PDB entry 5L8G | X-ray diffraction, 2.97 A resolution | chains I and J of the 10 polymer chains in the assembly

== Chain I (and J) ==
Protein: Uncharacterized protein
Source organism: Rhodospirillum rubrum
Notes: chain J of this document is another copy of the same molecule, construct and numbering; everything in this record applies to it too
Reference sequence: Q2RVS1 (Q2RVS1_RHORT); residues 1-96 here = UniProt positions 1-96
Chain sequence (116 residues; row label = number of the first residue in the row):
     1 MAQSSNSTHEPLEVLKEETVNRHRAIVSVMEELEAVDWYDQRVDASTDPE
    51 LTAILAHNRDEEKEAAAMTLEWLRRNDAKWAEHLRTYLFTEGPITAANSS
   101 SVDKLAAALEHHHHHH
Not modelled in the structure: 1-6, 98-116
Sequence notes: engineered mutation Ala-65 (His in Q2RVS1); expression tag (97-116)
Bound ions: Ca2+ site 1 near Glu-31 (its only coordinating residue here); Ca2+ site 2: Tyr-39, Glu-62 (shared with 1 residue of chain G); Ca2+ site 3: Glu-61 (shared with 2 residues of chain G); Ca2+ site 4: Glu-62 (shared with 2 residues of chain G); Ca2+ site 5: Glu-64 (shared with 1 residue of chain G)
UniProt features mapped onto this chain:
  - binding site (Ca(2+)): Glu-31, Glu-34
  - binding site (Fe cation): Glu-32, Glu-62
  - mutagenesis: Glu-31 to Glu-34 (Wild-type oligomerization. Increased ferroxidase activity), Glu-31 (E31A: Altered oligomeric state in solution (decamers, tetramers and dimers), partial liganding of metal at this site. Increased ferroxidase activity, alone and encapsulated), Glu-32 (E32A: Forms decamers in the absence of Fe(2+), no bound metal ions, 40% ferroxidase activity), Glu-34 (E34A: Altered oligomeric state in solution (decamers and dimers), no metal ligand at this site. Increased ferroxidase activity, alone and encapsulated), Trp-38 (W38A/G: Less stable oligomerization, cannot obtain crystals. Increased ferroxidase activity, alone and encapsulated), Glu-62 (E62A: Forms decamers in the absence of Fe(2+), binds 1 Ca(2+) via E-34, loss of ferroxidase activity)
Reported in the primary citation:
  - mutagenesis - E32A (40%-55%): decreased catalytic activity
  - mutagenesis - E62A: abolished catalytic activity

== How chain I and chain J interact ==
Contacting residue pairs - 106 pairs, chain I then chain J:
  Thr-8(I) / Gln-41(J)
  His-9(I) / Trp-38(J)  hydrogen bond
  His-9(I) / Gln-41(J)  hydrogen bond (backbone-side chain)
  His-9(I) / Arg-42(J)
  Glu-10(I) / Gln-41(J)  hydrogen bond (backbone-side chain)
  Glu-10(I) / Arg-42(J)
  Glu-10(I) / Ala-45(J)
  Val-14(I) / Asp-44(J)
  Val-14(I) / Ala-45(J)  hydrophobic
  Leu-15(I) / Gln-41(J)
  Leu-15(I) / Asp-44(J)
  Lys-16(I) / Asp-44(J)  hydrogen bond (backbone-side chain)
  Thr-19(I) / Asp-44(J)  hydrogen bond
  Arg-22(I) / Asp-40(J)  salt bridge
  His-23(I) / Asp-37(J)  salt bridge
  His-23(I) / Gln-41(J)
  Ile-26(I) / Leu-33(J)
  Ile-26(I) / Asp-37(J)
  Val-29(I) / Leu-33(J)  hydrophobic
  Met-30(I) / Met-30(J)
  Met-30(I) / Glu-34(J)
  Leu-33(I) / Ile-26(J)
  Leu-33(I) / Val-29(J)  hydrophobic
  Leu-33(I) / Met-30(J)  hydrophobic
  Leu-33(I) / Leu-33(J)  hydrophobic
  Leu-33(I) / Trp-80(J)  hydrophobic
  Glu-34(I) / Met-30(J)
  Asp-37(I) / His-23(J)  salt bridge
  Asp-37(I) / Val-27(J)
  Trp-38(I) / His-9(J)  hydrogen bond
  Asp-40(I) / Arg-22(J)  salt bridge
  Gln-41(I) / Thr-8(J)
  Gln-41(I) / His-9(J)  hydrogen bond (side chain-backbone)
  Gln-41(I) / Glu-10(J)
  Gln-41(I) / Leu-15(J)
  Gln-41(I) / His-23(J)
  Arg-42(I) / Glu-10(J)  salt bridge
  Asp-44(I) / Val-14(J)
  Asp-44(I) / Leu-15(J)
  Asp-44(I) / Lys-16(J)  hydrogen bond (side chain-backbone)
  Asp-44(I) / Thr-19(J)  hydrogen bond
  Ala-45(I) / Glu-10(J)
  Ala-45(I) / Val-14(J)  hydrophobic
  Asp-60(I) / Lys-79(J)
  Asp-60(I) / His-83(J)  hydrogen bond (backbone-side chain)
  Lys-63(I) / Asp-77(J)  salt bridge
  Lys-63(I) / Lys-79(J)
  Lys-63(I) / Trp-80(J)
  Lys-63(I) / His-83(J)
  Glu-64(I) / His-83(J)
  Glu-64(I) / Tyr-87(J)  hydrogen bond
  Ala-66(I) / Trp-80(J)  hydrophobic
  Ala-67(I) / His-83(J)
  Ala-67(I) / Tyr-87(J)  hydrophobic
  Met-68(I) / Tyr-87(J)  hydrophobic
  Met-68(I) / Ile-94(J)  hydrophobic
  Met-68(I) / Thr-95(J)
  Leu-70(I) / Leu-70(J)  hydrophobic
  Glu-71(I) / Tyr-87(J)
  Glu-71(I) / Leu-88(J)
  Glu-71(I) / Phe-89(J)  hydrogen bond (side chain-backbone)
  Glu-71(I) / Thr-90(J)
  Glu-71(I) / Ile-94(J)
  Trp-72(I) / Ile-94(J)
  Arg-74(I) / Phe-89(J)
  Arg-74(I) / Thr-90(J)  hydrogen bond (side chain-backbone)
  Arg-75(I) / Thr-90(J)  hydrogen bond (side chain-backbone)
  Arg-75(I) / Glu-91(J)
  Arg-75(I) / Gly-92(J)  hydrogen bond (side chain-backbone)
  Arg-75(I) / Ile-94(J)
  Asp-77(I) / Lys-63(J)  salt bridge
  Lys-79(I) / Asp-60(J)
  Lys-79(I) / Lys-63(J)
  Trp-80(I) / Leu-33(J)  hydrophobic
  Trp-80(I) / Lys-63(J)
  Trp-80(I) / Ala-66(J)  hydrophobic
  His-83(I) / Asp-60(J)  hydrogen bond (side chain-backbone)
  His-83(I) / Lys-63(J)
  His-83(I) / Glu-64(J)
  His-83(I) / Ala-67(J)
  Leu-84(I) / Ala-67(J)
  Leu-84(I) / Phe-89(J)
  Arg-85(I) / Phe-89(J)
  Tyr-87(I) / Glu-64(J)  hydrogen bond
  Tyr-87(I) / Ala-67(J)  hydrophobic
  Tyr-87(I) / Met-68(J)  hydrophobic
  Tyr-87(I) / Glu-71(J)
  Leu-88(I) / Ala-67(J)
  Leu-88(I) / Glu-71(J)
  Leu-88(I) / Leu-88(J)  hydrophobic
  Leu-88(I) / Phe-89(J)  hydrophobic
  Phe-89(I) / Glu-71(J)  hydrogen bond (backbone-side chain)
  Phe-89(I) / Arg-74(J)
  Phe-89(I) / Leu-84(J)
  Phe-89(I) / Arg-85(J)
  Phe-89(I) / Phe-89(J)  hydrophobic
  Thr-90(I) / Glu-71(J)
  Thr-90(I) / Arg-74(J)  hydrogen bond (backbone-side chain)
  Thr-90(I) / Arg-75(J)  hydrogen bond (backbone-side chain)
  Glu-91(I) / Arg-75(J)
  Gly-92(I) / Arg-75(J)  hydrogen bond (backbone-side chain)
  Ile-94(I) / Met-68(J)
  Ile-94(I) / Glu-71(J)
  Ile-94(I) / Trp-72(J)
  Ile-94(I) / Arg-75(J)
  Thr-95(I) / Met-68(J)
Interface residues without a listed pair, chain I (48 interface residues in all): Val-27, Val-36
Interface residues without a listed pair, chain J (49 interface residues in all): Val-36, Pro-93

== Summary ==
48 residues of chain I and 49 residues of chain J are in contact; the contacts include 21 hydrogen bonds and 7
salt bridges. Polar contacts include Arg-22(I)/Asp-40(J), His-23(I)/Asp-37(J) and Arg-42(I)/Glu-10(J). The
paper reports that E32A of chain I reduces catalytic activity; E62A of chain I abolishes catalytic activity.
Both chains are Uncharacterized protein (Rhodospirillum rubrum). Entry 5L8G (Crystal structure of
Rhodospirillum rubrum Rru_A0973 mutant H65A) was determined by X-ray diffraction together with 5L89, 5L8B and
5DA5 from the same study.
